2YN4 - chains A and B; structure by X-ray diffraction, 1.74 A resolution.

[Chain A (and B)]
Protein: L-haloacid dehalogenase
Notes: chain B of this document is another copy of the same molecule, construct and numbering; everything in this record applies to it too
Amino-acid sequence (236 residues; row label = number of the first residue in the row):
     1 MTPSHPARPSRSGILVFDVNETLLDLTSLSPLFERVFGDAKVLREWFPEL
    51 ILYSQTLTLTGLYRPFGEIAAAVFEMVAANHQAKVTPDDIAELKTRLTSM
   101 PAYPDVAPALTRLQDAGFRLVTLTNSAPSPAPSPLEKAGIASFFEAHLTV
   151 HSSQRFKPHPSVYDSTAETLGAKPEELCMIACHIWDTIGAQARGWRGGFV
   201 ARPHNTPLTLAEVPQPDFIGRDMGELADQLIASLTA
Not modelled in the structure: 1-11
Small-molecule neighbours: (2S)-2-chlorobutanoic acid (39J): D18, V19, N20, F47, I51, F66, L123, T124, N125, K157, H183, W185
What the authors report for this chain:
  - binding site for (2S)-2-chlorobutanoic acid: D18, F47, I51, F66, N125, H183, W185
  - conformationally variable residues (side-chain flip): W185
  - catalytic residues: E21 (proposed by the authors, not directly observed)

[Interface between chain A and chain B]
Pairs across the interface - 86 pairs, chain A then chain B:
  D39(A) - K41(B)
  R44(A) - E45(B)
  R44(A) - E49(B)
  E45(A) - R44(B)
  E45(A) - H204(B)  salt bridge
  P48(A) - E49(B)
  P48(A) - L52(B)
  E49(A) - P48(B)
  I51(A) - L52(B)  hydrophobic
  L52(A) - P48(B)
  L52(A) - I51(B)  hydrophobic
  L52(A) - Q55(B)
  L52(A) - W185(B)
  Y53(A) - I184(B)
  Y53(A) - W185(B)
  Y53(A) - L208(B)  hydrophobic
  Q55(A) - L52(B)  hydrogen bond (side chain-backbone)
  Q55(A) - Q55(B)
  Q55(A) - T56(B)  hydrogen bond
  Q55(A) - L59(B)
  T56(A) - Q55(B)  hydrogen bond
  T56(A) - P158(B)
  T56(A) - W185(B)
  L57(A) - L210(B)  hydrophobic
  L57(A) - V213(B)  hydrophobic
  L59(A) - Q55(B)
  L59(A) - L59(B)  hydrophobic
  L59(A) - P158(B)
  L59(A) - H159(B)
  L59(A) - P160(B)
  T60(A) - P158(B)
  T60(A) - I188(B)
  T60(A) - G189(B)
  L62(A) - I188(B)  hydrophobic
  L62(A) - E212(B)
  L62(A) - P214(B)
  R64(A) - L210(B)
  R64(A) - A211(B)
  R64(A) - E212(B)  salt bridge
  E68(A) - L210(B)
  E68(A) - A211(B)
  I69(A) - L210(B)  hydrophobic
  A72(A) - L208(B)
  A72(A) - T209(B)
  A72(A) - L210(B)  hydrophobic
  V73(A) - L208(B)  hydrophobic
  M76(A) - T206(B)  hydrogen bond (backbone-side chain)
  M76(A) - P207(B)
  A79(A) - T206(B)
  N80(A) - H204(B)  hydrogen bond (side chain-backbone)
  N80(A) - N205(B)  hydrogen bond (side chain-backbone)
  N80(A) - T206(B)  hydrogen bond
  H81(A) - H204(B)
  P158(A) - T56(B)
  P158(A) - L59(B)
  P158(A) - T60(B)
  H159(A) - L59(B)
  P160(A) - L59(B)
  I184(A) - Y53(B)
  W185(A) - L52(B)
  W185(A) - Y53(B)
  W185(A) - T56(B)
  I188(A) - T60(B)
  G189(A) - T60(B)
  A192(A) - T60(B)
  H204(A) - E45(B)  salt bridge
  H204(A) - N80(B)  hydrogen bond (backbone-side chain)
  H204(A) - H81(B)  hydrogen bond
  N205(A) - N80(B)  hydrogen bond (backbone-side chain)
  T206(A) - M76(B)  hydrogen bond (side chain-backbone)
  T206(A) - A79(B)
  T206(A) - N80(B)  hydrogen bond
  P207(A) - M76(B)
  L208(A) - Y53(B)  hydrophobic
  L208(A) - A72(B)
  L208(A) - V73(B)  hydrophobic
  T209(A) - A72(B)
  L210(A) - L57(B)  hydrophobic
  L210(A) - E68(B)
  L210(A) - A72(B)  hydrophobic
  A211(A) - R64(B)
  A211(A) - E68(B)
  E212(A) - L62(B)
  E212(A) - Y63(B)
  E212(A) - R64(B)  salt bridge
  V213(A) - L57(B)  hydrophobic
Other interface residues (no listed pair), chain A (46 interface residues in all): K41, T58, Y63, E75, P214
Other interface residues (no listed pair), chain B (46 interface residues in all): D39, T58, I69, E75, A192

[In short]
Chain A and chain B each contribute 46 residues to their interface; the contacts include 12 hydrogen bonds and
4 salt bridges. Polar pairs include E45(A)-H204(B), R64(A)-E212(B) and Q55(A)-L52(B). Ligands of chain A:
(2S)-2-chlorobutanoic acid. From the paper: the catalytic residue E21(A); a binding site for
(2S)-2-chlorobutanoic acid at D18(A), F47(A) and I51(A) among others.
Both chains are L-haloacid dehalogenase. Entry 2YN4 (L-2-chlorobutryic acid bound complex L-haloacid
dehalogenase from a Rhodobacteraceae family bacterium) was determined by X-ray diffraction together with 2YML,
2YMM, 2YMP and 2YMQ from the same study.
